Entry 3WEE (X-ray diffraction, 3.10 A resolution); this record covers chains A and B.

== Chain A ==
Molecule: Actin-like protein ARP9
From: Saccharomyces cerevisiae
Reference sequence: Q05123 (ARP9_YEAST); numbering as in UniProt (aligned over 1-467)
Amino-acid sequence (476 residues; row label = number of the first residue in the row; numbers below 1 keep their minus sign (Met-8 is residue -8)):
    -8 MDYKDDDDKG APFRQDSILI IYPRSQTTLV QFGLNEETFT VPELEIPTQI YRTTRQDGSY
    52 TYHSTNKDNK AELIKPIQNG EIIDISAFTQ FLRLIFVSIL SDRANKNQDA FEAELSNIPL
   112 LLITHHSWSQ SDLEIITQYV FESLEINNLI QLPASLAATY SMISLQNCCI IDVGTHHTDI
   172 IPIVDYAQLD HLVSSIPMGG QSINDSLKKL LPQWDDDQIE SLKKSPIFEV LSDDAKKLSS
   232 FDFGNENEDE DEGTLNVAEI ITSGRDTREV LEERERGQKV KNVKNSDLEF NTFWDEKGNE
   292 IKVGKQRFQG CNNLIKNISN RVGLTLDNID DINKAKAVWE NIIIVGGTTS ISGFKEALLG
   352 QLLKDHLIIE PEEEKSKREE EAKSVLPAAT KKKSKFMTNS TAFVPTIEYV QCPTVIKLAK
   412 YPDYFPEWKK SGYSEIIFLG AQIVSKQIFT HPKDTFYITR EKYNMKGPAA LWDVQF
Unresolved in the structure: -8 to 5, 95-106, 236-241, 257-272
Modified positions: Cys159 (s-(methylmercury)-l-cysteine; CMH); Cys302 (s-(methylmercury)-l-cysteine; CMH); Cys403 (s-(methylmercury)-l-cysteine; CMH)
Differences from the reference sequence: expression tag (-7 to 0); engineered mutation Gly1 (Met in Q05123)
Ligand contacts: 3-cyclohexyl-1-propylsulfonic acid (CXS): His182, Leu183, Asn319

== Chain B ==
Molecule: Actin-related protein 7
From: Saccharomyces cerevisiae
Reference sequence: Q12406 (ARP7_YEAST); numbering as in UniProt (aligned over 1-477)
Amino-acid sequence (485 residues; each row starts with the number of its first residue):
     1 MTLNRKCVVI HNGSHRTVAG FSNVELPQCI IPSSYIKRTD EGGEAEFIFG TYNMIDAAAE
    61 KRNGDEVYTL VDSQGLPYNW DALEMQWRYL YDTQLKVSPE ELPLVITMPA TNGKPDMAIL
   121 ERYYELAFDK LNVPVFQIVI EPLAIALSMG KSSAFVIDIG ASGCNVTPII DGIVVKNAVV
   181 RSKFGGDFLD FQVHERLAPL IKEENDMENM ADEQKRSTDV WYEASTWIQQ FKSTMLQVSE
   241 KDLFELERYY KEQADIYAKQ QEQLKQMDQQ LQYTALTGSP NNPLVQKKNF LFKPLNKTLT
   301 LDLKECYQFA EYLFKPQLIS DKFSPEDGLG PLMAKSVKKA GASINSMKAN TSTNPNGLGT
   361 SHINTNVGDN NSTASSSNIS PEQVYSLLLT NVIITGSTSL IEGMEQRIIK ELSIRFPQYK
   421 LTTFANQVMM DRKIQGWLGA LTMANLPSWS LGKWYSKEDY ETLKRDRKQS QATNATNPHH
   481 HHHHH
Unresolved in the structure: 1-3, 204-214, 262-276, 353-379, 469-485
Modified positions: Cys7 (s-(methylmercury)-l-cysteine; CMH); Cys29 (s-(methylmercury)-l-cysteine; CMH); Cys306 (s-(methylmercury)-l-cysteine; CMH)
Differences from the reference sequence: expression tag (478-485)
Bound ions: S-(methylmercury)-L-cysteine Hg site 1: Gln28, Gln94; S-(methylmercury)-L-cysteine Hg site 2 near Met235 (its only coordinating residue here); S-(methylmercury)-L-cysteine Hg site 3 near Ala444 (its only coordinating residue here)
Ligand contacts: 3-cyclohexyl-1-propylsulfonic acid (CXS): His15, Arg16, Ile30, Ile31, Pro32, Gly50, Thr51, Tyr52, Gln229
UniProt features mapped onto this chain:
  - mutagenesis: Ala19 (A19P: Impaired heterodimerization with ARP9. Temperature-sensitive phenotype. Moderate suppressor of Ty phenotype), Ser33 (S33F: Impaired heterodimerization with ARP9. Temperature-sensitive phenotype. Moderate suppressor of Ty phenotype), Gly396 (G396V: Temperature-sensitive phenotype. Moderate suppressor of Ty phenotype), Glu411 (E411K: Impaired heterodimerization with ARP9. Temperature-sensitive phenotype. Moderate suppressor of Ty phenotype)

== Chain A / chain B interface ==
Pairs across the interface (54; chain A residue first):
  Ser118(A) - Lys96(B)
  Ser120(A) - Lys96(B)
  Gln121(A) - Lys6(B)  hydrogen bond
  Gln121(A) - Phe21(B)
  Gln121(A) - Asn23(B)  hydrogen bond
  Ser122(A) - Lys96(B)  hydrogen bond (side chain-backbone)
  Glu125(A) - Lys6(B)  salt bridge
  Gln179(A) - Leu26(B)
  Asp181(A) - Gln28(B)
  Asp181(A) - Cys29(B)
  His182(A) - Pro27(B)
  His182(A) - Gln28(B)
  His182(A) - Cys29(B)
  His182(A) - Ile30(B)
  His182(A) - Met430(B)
  Leu183(A) - Tyr52(B)  hydrogen bond (backbone-side chain)
  Val184(A) - Cys29(B)
  Ser185(A) - Tyr52(B)
  Arg312(A) - Tyr52(B)
  Arg312(A) - Asp56(B)  salt bridge
  Leu315(A) - Tyr52(B)  hydrophobic
  Leu315(A) - Ile55(B)  hydrophobic
  Thr316(A) - Tyr52(B)  hydrogen bond
  Asp318(A) - Gln230(B)
  Asp321(A) - Met429(B)
  Asp321(A) - Met430(B)
  Asp321(A) - Lys433(B)  salt bridge
  Asp322(A) - Met429(B)
  His357(A) - Lys293(B)
  Ile359(A) - Leu291(B)  hydrophobic
  Ile360(A) - Leu291(B)
  Pro362(A) - Asn296(B)
  Pro362(A) - Thr298(B)
  Glu365(A) - Lys297(B)
  Glu365(A) - Thr298(B)  hydrogen bond
  Ile398(A) - Asn289(B)
  Glu399(A) - Asn289(B)  hydrogen bond (backbone-side chain)
  Tyr400(A) - Asn289(B)
  Tyr400(A) - Phe290(B)
  Tyr400(A) - Leu291(B)
  Tyr400(A) - Thr298(B)  hydrogen bond
  Val401(A) - Thr234(B)
  Val401(A) - Met235(B)  hydrophobic
  Val401(A) - Asn289(B)  hydrogen bond (backbone-backbone)
  Val401(A) - Cys306(B)
  Gln402(A) - Gln230(B)
  Gln402(A) - Phe290(B)
  Gln402(A) - Leu291(B)  hydrogen bond (side chain-backbone)
  Cys403(A) - Gln230(B)
  Lys457(A) - Arg5(B)  hydrogen bond (backbone-side chain)
  Ala460(A) - Arg5(B)
  Trp463(A) - Asn23(B)
  Gln466(A) - Asn23(B)  hydrogen bond (side chain-backbone)
  Gln466(A) - Val24(B)
Other interface residues (no listed pair), chain A (36 interface residues in all): Leu180, Asn319, Asp356, Leu358
Other interface residues (no listed pair), chain B (31 interface residues in all): Thr51, Leu95, Gln229

== Overview ==
Chain A and chain B form an interface of 36 and 31 residues respectively; the contacts include 12 hydrogen
bonds and 3 salt bridges. Polar contacts include Glu125(A)-Lys6(B), Arg312(A)-Asp56(B) and
Asp321(A)-Lys433(B). 3-cyclohexyl-1-propylsulfonic acid is bound between chain A and chain B.
Chain A is Actin-like protein ARP9 and chain B is Actin-related protein 7, both from Saccharomyces cerevisiae;
the structure, Structure of the full-length yeast Arp7-Arp9 Heterodimer, was determined by X-ray diffraction.
